PDB entry 8IXK | electron microscopy, 3.30 A resolution | chains P and Z of the 25 polymer chains in the assembly

# Chain P
Protein: Capsid protein G8P
Source organism: Inovirus M13
UniProtKB: P69541 (CAPSD_BPM13); residues -22 to 50 here correspond to UniProt positions 1-73 (UniProt number = residue number + 23)
Amino-acid sequence (73 residues; each row starts with the number of its first residue; numbers below 1 keep their minus sign (Met-22 is residue -22)):
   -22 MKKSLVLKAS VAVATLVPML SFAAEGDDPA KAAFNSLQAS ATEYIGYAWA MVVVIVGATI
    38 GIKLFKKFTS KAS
Unresolved in the structure: -22 to 4

# Chain Z
Protein: Head virion protein G6P
Source organism: Inovirus M13
UniProtKB: P69532 (G6P_BPM13); residues 1-112 here = UniProt positions 1-112
Amino-acid sequence (112 residues; row label = number of the first residue in the row):
     1 MPVLLGIPLL LRFLGFLLVT LFGYLLTFLK KGFGKIAIAI SLFLALIIGL NSILVGYLSD
    61 ISAQLPSDFV QGVQLILPSN ALPCFYVILS VKAAIFIFDV KQKIVSYLDW DK
Unresolved in the structure: 1, 111-112

# Chain P / chain Z interface
Residue-residue contacts (16; chain P residue first):
  Val30(P) - Asp68(Z)
  Val30(P) - Phe69(Z)
  Val31(P) - Gln71(Z)
  Val31(P) - Gly72(Z)
  Val33(P) - Phe69(Z)  hydrophobic
  Gly34(P) - Phe69(Z)
  Gly34(P) - Val73(Z)
  Ala35(P) - Gly72(Z)
  Ala35(P) - Ile76(Z)
  Gly38(P) - Val73(Z)
  Gly38(P) - Ile76(Z)
  Ile39(P) - Ile76(Z)  hydrophobic
  Phe42(P) - Leu77(Z)  hydrophobic
  Phe42(P) - Ala81(Z)  hydrophobic
  Phe42(P) - Leu82(Z)  hydrophobic
  Thr46(P) - Ile88(Z)
Also at the interface, not in a pair above, chain P (12 interface residues in all): Ile37, Phe45, Ala49
Also at the interface, not in a pair above, chain Z (12 interface residues in all): Leu75, Phe85

# Overview
The chain P/chain Z interface involves 12 residues from each chain.
Chain P is Capsid protein G8P and chain Z is Head virion protein G6P, both from Inovirus M13; the structure,
bottom segment of the bacteriophage M13 mini variant, was determined by electron microscopy, deposited
together with 8IXL, 8IXJ and 8JWT.
